PDB entry 3AAM | X-ray diffraction, 1.58 A resolution | chain A

[Chain A]
Molecule: Endonuclease IV
From: Thermus thermophilus
Notes: EC 3.1.21.2
Reference sequence: Q5SK18 (Q5SK18_THET8); residues 1-270 here = UniProt positions 1-270
Sequence (270 residues; row label = number of the first residue in the row):
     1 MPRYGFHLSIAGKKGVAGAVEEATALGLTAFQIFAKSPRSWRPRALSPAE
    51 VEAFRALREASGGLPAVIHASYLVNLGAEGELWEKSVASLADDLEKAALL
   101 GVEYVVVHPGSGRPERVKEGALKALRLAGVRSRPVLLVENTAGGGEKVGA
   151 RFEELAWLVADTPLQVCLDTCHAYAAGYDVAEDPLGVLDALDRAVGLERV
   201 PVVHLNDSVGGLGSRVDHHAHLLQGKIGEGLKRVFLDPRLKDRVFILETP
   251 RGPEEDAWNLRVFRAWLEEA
Disordered / not traced: 1
Bound ions: Mn2+: H172, D217, H219 (together with phosphate ion)

[Overview]
H172, D217 and H219 coordinate Mn2+.
Chain A is Endonuclease IV (Thermus thermophilus); the structure, Crystal structure of endonuclease IV from
Thermus thermophilus HB8, was determined by X-ray diffraction (same publication as 3AAL).
